PDB entry 9IS6 | electron microscopy, 3.32 A resolution | chains A and C of the 8 polymer chains in the assembly

Chain A:
Molecule: COP9 signalosome complex subunit 1
Source organism: Arabidopsis thaliana
Reference sequence: P45432 (CSN1_ARATH); residues 1-441 here = UniProt positions 1-441
Sequence (441 residues; row label = number of the first residue in the row):
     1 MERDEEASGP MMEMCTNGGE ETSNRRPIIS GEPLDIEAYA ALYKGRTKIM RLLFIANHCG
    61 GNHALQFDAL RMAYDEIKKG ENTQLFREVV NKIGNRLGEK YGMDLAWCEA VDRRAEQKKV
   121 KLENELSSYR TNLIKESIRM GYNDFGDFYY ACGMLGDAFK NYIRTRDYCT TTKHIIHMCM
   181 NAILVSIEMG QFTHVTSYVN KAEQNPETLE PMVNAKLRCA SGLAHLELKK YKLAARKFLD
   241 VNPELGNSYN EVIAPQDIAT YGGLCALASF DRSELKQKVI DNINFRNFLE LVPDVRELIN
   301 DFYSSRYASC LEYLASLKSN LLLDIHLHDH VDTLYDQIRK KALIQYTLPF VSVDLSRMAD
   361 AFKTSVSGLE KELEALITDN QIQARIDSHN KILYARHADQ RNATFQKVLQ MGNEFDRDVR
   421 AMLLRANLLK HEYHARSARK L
Not modelled in the structure: 1-226, 244-253, 436-441
Swiss-Prot annotation at these positions:
  - mutagenesis: Gly222 (G222R: In fus6-T236; abolishes the interaction with CSN2 and CSN4), Phe350 (F350A: Abolishes the interaction with CSN7), Met358 (M358Q: No effect on the interaction with CSN7), Leu373 (L373D: Abolishes the interaction with CSN7), Ile377 (I377D: No effect on the interaction with CSN7), Arg385 (R385D: No effect on the interaction with CSN7), Asp387 (D387L: Strongly reduced interaction with CSN7), Asn390 (N390A: No effect on the interaction with CSN7)

Chain C:
Molecule: COP9 signalosome complex subunit 3
Source organism: Arabidopsis thaliana
Reference sequence: Q8W575 (CSN3_ARATH); residues 1-429 here = UniProt positions 1-429
Sequence (429 residues; numbered 1 to 429; the number before each row is that of its first residue):
     1 MIGAVNSVEA VITSIQGLSG SPEDLSALHD LLRGAQDSLR AEPGVNFSTL DQLDASKHSL
    61 GYLYFLEVLT CGPVSKEKAA YEIPIIARFI NSCDAGQIRL ASYKFVSLCK ILKDHVIALG
   121 DPLRGVGPLL NAVQKLQVSS KRLTALHPDV LQLCLQAKSY KSGFSILSDD IVEIDQPRDF
   181 FLYSYYGGMI CIGLKRFQKA LELLYNVVTA PMHQVNAIAL EAYKKYILVS LIHNGQFTNT
   241 LPKCASTAAQ RSFKNYTGPY IELGNCYNDG KIGELEALVV ARNAEFEEDK NLGLVKQAVS
   301 SLYKRNILRL TQKYLTLSLQ DIANMVQLGN AKEAEMHVLQ MIQDGQIHAL INQKDGMVRF
   361 LEDPEQYKSS EMIEIMDSVI QRTIGLSKNL LAMDESLSCD PLYLGKVGRE RQRYDFGDDF
   421 DTVPQKFSM
Not modelled in the structure: 1-4, 35-44, 409-429

Chain A / chain C interface:
Pairs across the interface (41; chain A residue first):
  Glu374(A) - Lys313(C)
  Glu374(A) - Tyr314(C)  hydrogen bond
  Thr378(A) - Lys313(C)
  Arg385(A) - Gln312(C)  hydrogen bond (side chain-backbone)
  Ile386(A) - Lys313(C)
  Ile386(A) - Tyr314(C)
  Ile386(A) - Leu315(C)
  Asp387(A) - Thr316(C)
  Ser388(A) - Tyr314(C)
  Ser388(A) - Thr316(C)  hydrogen bond (backbone-backbone)
  Ser388(A) - Leu317(C)
  His389(A) - Asp355(C)
  His389(A) - Met357(C)  hydrogen bond
  Arg401(A) - Tyr367(C)  hydrogen bond (side chain-backbone)
  Arg401(A) - Lys368(C)
  Asn402(A) - Glu365(C)
  Asn402(A) - Gln366(C)  hydrogen bond
  Asn402(A) - Tyr367(C)
  Phe405(A) - Tyr367(C)  hydrophobic
  Gln406(A) - Tyr367(C)
  Leu409(A) - Tyr367(C)  hydrophobic
  Leu409(A) - Met376(C)  hydrophobic
  Asn413(A) - Arg382(C)
  Asp416(A) - Arg382(C)  salt bridge
  Asp416(A) - Leu386(C)
  Val419(A) - Leu386(C)  hydrophobic
  Arg420(A) - Asp169(C)  salt bridge
  Arg420(A) - Arg382(C)
  Ala421(A) - Tyr205(C)  hydrophobic
  Ala421(A) - Asn206(C)
  Leu424(A) - Ile171(C)
  Leu424(A) - Val172(C)  hydrophobic
  Arg425(A) - Cys244(C)
  Asn427(A) - Val172(C)  hydrogen bond (side chain-backbone)
  Asn427(A) - Ile174(C)
  Leu428(A) - Ile174(C)  hydrophobic
  Leu428(A) - Pro211(C)
  Leu429(A) - Pro211(C)  hydrophobic
  Lys430(A) - Leu397(C)
  His431(A) - Asp175(C)
  His431(A) - Pro177(C)
Also at the interface, not in a pair above, chain A (31 interface residues in all): Tyr394, Arg396, Arg417, Asp418, Leu423, Glu432, Tyr433
Also at the interface, not in a pair above, chain C (37 interface residues in all): Glu173, Phe180, Glu202, Thr209, Ala210, His213, Glu362, Met372, Asn389, Leu390, Lys406

Summary:
Chain A and chain C form an interface of 31 and 37 residues respectively, with 7 hydrogen bonds and 2 salt
bridges. Polar contacts include Asp416(A)-Arg382(C), Arg420(A)-Asp169(C) and Glu374(A)-Tyr314(C). UniProt
lists 8 mutagenesis sites on chain A.
Here chain A is COP9 signalosome complex subunit 1 and chain C is COP9 signalosome complex subunit 3, both
from Arabidopsis thaliana. Entry 9IS6 (CryoEM structure of Plant-Complex-C-5b) was determined by electron
microscopy.
